Entry 8TIE (electron microscopy, 8.10 A resolution (very low resolution: no residue pairs are listed; an interface is given only as per-side residue counts)); this record covers chains b and e of the 14 polymer chains in the assembly.

== Chain b ==
Protein: Nucleoporin NUP85
From: Saccharomyces cerevisiae
Reference sequence: P46673 (NUP85_YEAST); residue numbers follow UniProt; this construct covers 1-744
Sequence (744 residues; row label = number of the first residue in the row):
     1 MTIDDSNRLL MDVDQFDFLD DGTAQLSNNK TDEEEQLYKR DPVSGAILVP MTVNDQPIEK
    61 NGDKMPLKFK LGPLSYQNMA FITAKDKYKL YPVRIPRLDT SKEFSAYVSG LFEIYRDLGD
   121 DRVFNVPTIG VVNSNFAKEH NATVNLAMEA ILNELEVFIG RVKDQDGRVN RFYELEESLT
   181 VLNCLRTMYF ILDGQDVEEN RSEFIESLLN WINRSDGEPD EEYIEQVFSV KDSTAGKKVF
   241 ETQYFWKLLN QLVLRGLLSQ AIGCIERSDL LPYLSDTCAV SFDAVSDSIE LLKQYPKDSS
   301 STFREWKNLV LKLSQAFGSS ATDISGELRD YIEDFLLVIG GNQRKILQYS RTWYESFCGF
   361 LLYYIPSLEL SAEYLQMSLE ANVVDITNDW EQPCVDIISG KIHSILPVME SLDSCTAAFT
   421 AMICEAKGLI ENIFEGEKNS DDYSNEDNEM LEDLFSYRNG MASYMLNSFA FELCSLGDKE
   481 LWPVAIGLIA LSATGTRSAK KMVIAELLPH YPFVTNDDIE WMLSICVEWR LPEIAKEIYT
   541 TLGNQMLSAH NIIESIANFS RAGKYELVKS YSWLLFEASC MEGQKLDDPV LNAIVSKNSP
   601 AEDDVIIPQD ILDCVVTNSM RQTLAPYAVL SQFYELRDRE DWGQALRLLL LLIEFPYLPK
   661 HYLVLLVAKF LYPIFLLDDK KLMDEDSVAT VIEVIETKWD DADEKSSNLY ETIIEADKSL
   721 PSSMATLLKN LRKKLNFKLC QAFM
Disordered / not traced: 1-65, 428-459

== Chain e ==
Protein: Nucleoporin Seh1
From: Saccharomyces cerevisiae
Sequence (307 residues; each row starts with the number of its first residue; note: 42 numbers in that range are skipped by the numbering (no residue carries them; nothing is unmodelled there)):
     1 MQPFDSGHDD LVHDVVYDFY GRHVATCSSD QHIKVFKLDK DTSNWELSDS WRAHDSSIVA
    61 IDWASPEYGR IIASASYDKT VKLWEEDPDQ EECSGRRWNK LCTLNDSKGS LYSVKFAPAH
   121 LGLKLACLGN DGILRLYDAL EPSDLRSWTL TSEMKVLSIP PANHLQSDFC LSWCPSRFSP
   181 EKLAVSALEQ AIIYQRGKDG KLHVAAKLPG HKSLIRSISW APSIGRWYQL IATGCKDGRI
   241 RIFKITEK
   291 NLQVELLSEH DDHNGEVWSV SWNLTGTILS SAGDDGKVRL WKATYSNEFK CMSVITAQQ

== Interface between chain b and chain e ==
At this resolution (8 A) residue pairs are not listed: 55 residues of chain b and 66 of chain e lie at the interface.

== Summary ==
Chain b and chain e form an interface of 55 and 66 residues respectively.
Here chain b is Nucleoporin NUP85 and chain e is Nucleoporin Seh1, both from Saccharomyces cerevisiae. Entry
8TIE (Double nuclear outer ring of Nup84-complexes from the yeast NPC) was determined by electron microscopy,
deposited together with 8T9L.
